6Z7Z - chains B and G of the 4 polymer chains in the assembly; structure by X-ray diffraction, 2.40 A resolution.

Chain B:
Name: OXI-005 Fab Heavy chain
From: Mus musculus
Notes: antibody fragment or engineered binder
Chain sequence (220 residues; numbered 1 to 220 plus 3 insertion-coded residues; 3 numbers in that range are skipped by the numbering (no residue carries them; nothing is unmodelled there); the number before each row is that of its first residue):
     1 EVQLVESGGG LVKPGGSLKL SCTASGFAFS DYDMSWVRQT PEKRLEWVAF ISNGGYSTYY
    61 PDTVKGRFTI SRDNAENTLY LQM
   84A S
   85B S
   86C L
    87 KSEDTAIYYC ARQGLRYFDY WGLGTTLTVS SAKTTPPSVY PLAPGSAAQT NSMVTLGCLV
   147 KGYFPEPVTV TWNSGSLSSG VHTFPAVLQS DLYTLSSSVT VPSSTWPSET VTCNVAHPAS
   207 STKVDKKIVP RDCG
Not modelled in the structure: 131-136, 217-220
Disulfides: Cys22-Cys96, Cys144-Cys199

Chain G:
Name: Insulin
From: Sus scrofa
UniProtKB: P01315 (INS_PIG); residues 1-21 here correspond to UniProt positions 88-108 (UniProt number = residue number + 87)
Chain sequence (21 residues; numbered 1 to 21; the number before each row is that of its first residue):
     1 GIVEQCCTSI CSLYQLENYC N
Disulfides: Cys6-Cys11

How chain B and chain G interact:
Contacting residue pairs (14; chain B residue first):
  Asp33(B) with Gly1(G), hydrogen bond (side chain-backbone)
  Ser52(B) with Gly1(G); Glu4(G), hydrogen bond
  Asn53(B) with Gly1(G), hydrogen bond (side chain-backbone); Glu4(G)
  Gly54(B) with Glu4(G), hydrogen bond (backbone-side chain)
  Gly55(B) with Glu4(G)
  Tyr56(B) with Val3(G), hydrophobic; Glu4(G), hydrogen bond (backbone-side chain)
  Ser57(B) with Val3(G)
  Arg102(B) with Asn18(G); Tyr19(G), hydrogen bond (side chain-backbone); Cys20(G), hydrogen bond (side chain-backbone); Asn21(G), hydrogen bond

Overview:
The interface between chain B and chain G involves 8 residues on one side and 7 on the other; the contacts
include 8 hydrogen bonds. Among the polar pairs are Asp33(B)-Gly1(G), Ser52(B)-Glu4(G) and Asn53(B)-Gly1(G).
Here chain B is OXI-005 Fab Heavy chain (Mus musculus) and chain G is Insulin (Sus scrofa). Entry 6Z7Z
(Porcine insulin in complex with the analytical antibody OXI-005 Fab) was determined by X-ray diffraction
(same publication as 6Z7W, 6Z7X and 6Z7Y).
